Entry 2I4W (X-ray diffraction, 1.55 A resolution); this record covers chains A and B.

# Chain A
Molecule: Protease
From: Human immunodeficiency virus 1
Notes: EC 3.4.23.16
UniProt: P03368 (POL_HV1PV); residues 1-99 here correspond to UniProt positions 500-598 (UniProt number = residue number + 499)
Chain sequence (99 residues; each row starts with the number of its first residue):
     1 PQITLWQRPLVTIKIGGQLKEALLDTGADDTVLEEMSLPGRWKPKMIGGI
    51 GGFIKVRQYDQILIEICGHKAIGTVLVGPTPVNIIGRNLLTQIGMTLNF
Differences from the reference sequence: conflict Met95 (Cys594 in P03368)
Residues lining bound ligands: KGQ (diethyl ({4-[(2S,3R)-2-({[(3r,3as,6ar)-hexahydrofuro[2,3-b]furan-3-yloxy]carbonyl}amino)-3-hydroxy-4-{isobutyl[(4-methoxyphenyl)sulfonyl]amino}butyl]phenoxy}methyl)phosphonate): Leu23, Asp25, Gly27, Ala28, Asp29, Asp30, Val32, Ile47, Gly48, Gly49, Ile50, Leu76, Pro81, Val82, Ile84

# Chain B
Molecule: Protease
From: Human immunodeficiency virus 1
Notes: EC 3.4.23.16
UniProt: P03368 (POL_HV1PV); residues 201-299 here correspond to UniProt positions 500-598 (UniProt number = residue number + 299)
Chain sequence (99 residues; numbered 201 to 299; the number before each row is that of its first residue):
   201 PQITLWQRPLVTIKIGGQLKEALLDTGADDTVLEEMSLPGRWKPKMIGGI
   251 GGFIKVRQYDQILIEICGHKAIGTVLVGPTPVNIIGRNLLTQIGMTLNF
Differences from the reference sequence: conflict Met295 (Cys594 in P03368)
Residues lining bound ligands: KGQ (diethyl ({4-[(2S,3R)-2-({[(3r,3as,6ar)-hexahydrofuro[2,3-b]furan-3-yloxy]carbonyl}amino)-3-hydroxy-4-{isobutyl[(4-methoxyphenyl)sulfonyl]amino}butyl]phenoxy}methyl)phosphonate): Leu223, Asp225, Gly227, Ala228, Asp229, Asp230, Val232, Ile247, Gly248, Gly249, Ile250, Gly252, Phe253, Pro281, Val282, Ile284

# Interface between chain A and chain B
Pairs across the interface - 98 pairs, chain A then chain B:
  Pro1(A) - Asn298(B)
  Pro1(A) - Phe299(B)  hydrogen bond (backbone-backbone)
  Gln2(A) - Thr296(B)  hydrogen bond
  Gln2(A) - Leu297(B)
  Gln2(A) - Asn298(B)  hydrogen bond
  Ile3(A) - Thr296(B)
  Ile3(A) - Leu297(B)  hydrogen bond (backbone-backbone)
  Ile3(A) - Phe299(B)  hydrophobic
  Leu5(A) - Thr226(B)
  Leu5(A) - Arg287(B)  hydrogen bond (backbone-side chain)
  Leu5(A) - Leu290(B)  hydrophobic
  Leu5(A) - Thr291(B)
  Leu5(A) - Met295(B)
  Trp6(A) - Arg287(B)  hydrogen bond (backbone-side chain)
  Trp6(A) - Thr291(B)
  Gln7(A) - Arg287(B)
  Arg8(A) - Asp229(B)  salt bridge
  Arg8(A) - Arg287(B)
  Pro9(A) - Thr226(B)
  Pro9(A) - Arg287(B)
  Leu23(A) - Gly227(B)
  Leu24(A) - Thr226(B)  hydrogen bond (backbone-side chain)
  Leu24(A) - Leu297(B)  hydrophobic
  Asp25(A) - Asp225(B)
  Asp25(A) - Thr226(B)
  Asp25(A) - Gly227(B)  hydrogen bond (side chain-backbone)
  Thr26(A) - Leu205(B)
  Thr26(A) - Pro209(B)
  Thr26(A) - Leu224(B)  hydrogen bond (side chain-backbone)
  Thr26(A) - Asp225(B)
  Thr26(A) - Thr226(B)  hydrogen bond (backbone-side chain)
  Thr26(A) - Leu297(B)
  Gly27(A) - Leu223(B)
  Gly27(A) - Asp225(B)  hydrogen bond (backbone-side chain)
  Asp29(A) - Arg208(B)  salt bridge
  Ile47(A) - Ile250(B)  hydrophobic
  Gly49(A) - Ile250(B)
  Gly49(A) - Pro281(B)
  Ile50(A) - Ile247(B)  hydrophobic
  Ile50(A) - Gly249(B)
  Ile50(A) - Ile250(B)  hydrogen bond (backbone-backbone)
  Ile50(A) - Gly251(B)  hydrogen bond (backbone-backbone)
  Ile50(A) - Gly252(B)
  Ile50(A) - Ile254(B)  hydrophobic
  Ile50(A) - Thr280(B)
  Ile50(A) - Ile284(B)  hydrophobic
  Gly51(A) - Gly251(B)
  Gly51(A) - Gly252(B)
  Gly51(A) - Ile254(B)
  Gly52(A) - Ile250(B)
  Gly52(A) - Gly251(B)
  Ile54(A) - Ile250(B)
  Cys67(A) - Phe299(B)  hydrophobic
  His69(A) - Phe299(B)
  Thr80(A) - Ile250(B)
  Pro81(A) - Gly249(B)
  Pro81(A) - Ile250(B)
  Arg87(A) - Leu205(B)  hydrogen bond (side chain-backbone)
  Arg87(A) - Trp206(B)  hydrogen bond (side chain-backbone)
  Arg87(A) - Gln207(B)  hydrogen bond (side chain-backbone)
  Arg87(A) - Arg208(B)
  Arg87(A) - Pro209(B)
  Leu90(A) - Leu205(B)  hydrophobic
  Thr91(A) - Leu205(B)
  Thr91(A) - Trp206(B)
  Gln92(A) - Trp206(B)
  Ile93(A) - Phe299(B)
  Gly94(A) - Asn298(B)
  Gly94(A) - Phe299(B)
  Met95(A) - Leu205(B)
  Met95(A) - Asn298(B)
  Met95(A) - Phe299(B)  hydrophobic
  Thr96(A) - Gln202(B)  hydrogen bond
  Thr96(A) - Ile203(B)
  Thr96(A) - Thr204(B)
  Thr96(A) - Thr296(B)
  Thr96(A) - Leu297(B)
  Thr96(A) - Asn298(B)  hydrogen bond (backbone-backbone)
  Leu97(A) - Gln202(B)
  Leu97(A) - Ile203(B)  hydrogen bond (backbone-backbone)
  Leu97(A) - Leu224(B)  hydrophobic
  Leu97(A) - Thr226(B)
  Leu97(A) - Met295(B)  hydrophobic
  Leu97(A) - Thr296(B)
  Leu97(A) - Leu297(B)  hydrophobic
  Asn98(A) - Pro201(B)
  Asn98(A) - Gln202(B)  hydrogen bond
  Asn98(A) - Gly294(B)
  Asn98(A) - Met295(B)
  Asn98(A) - Thr296(B)  hydrogen bond (backbone-backbone)
  Asn98(A) - Asn298(B)
  Phe99(A) - Pro201(B)  hydrogen bond (backbone-backbone)
  Phe99(A) - Ile203(B)  hydrophobic
  Phe99(A) - Cys267(B)  hydrophobic
  Phe99(A) - His269(B)
  Phe99(A) - Ile293(B)
  Phe99(A) - Gly294(B)
  Phe99(A) - Met295(B)  hydrophobic
Interface residues without a listed pair, chain A (39 interface residues in all): Thr4, Val32, Gly48, Phe53
Interface residues without a listed pair, chain B (38 interface residues in all): Val232, Gly248

# In short
39 residues of chain A and 38 residues of chain B are in contact; the contacts include 22 hydrogen bonds and 2
salt bridges. Polar contacts include Arg8(A)-Asp229(B), Asp29(A)-Arg208(B) and Gln2(A)-Thr296(B). Compound KGQ
is bound between chain A and chain B.
Both chains are Protease (Human immunodeficiency virus 1). Entry 2I4W (HIV-1 protease WT with GS-8374) was
determined by X-ray diffraction, deposited together with 2I4U, 2I4V, 2I4X and 2I4D.
